Entry 2NUI (X-ray diffraction, 1.10 A resolution); this record covers chain A.

# Chain A
Name: Ribonuclease pancreatic
Notes: EC 3.1.27.5
UniProtKB: P61823 (RNAS1_BOVIN); residues 1-124 here correspond to UniProt positions 27-150 (UniProt number = residue number + 26)
Chain sequence (124 residues; each row starts with the number of its first residue):
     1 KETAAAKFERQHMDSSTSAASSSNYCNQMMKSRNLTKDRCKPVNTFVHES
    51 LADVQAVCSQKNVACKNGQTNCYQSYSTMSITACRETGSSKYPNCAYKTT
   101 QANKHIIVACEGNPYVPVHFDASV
Sequence notes: engineered mutation Ala83 (Asp109 in P61823)
Disulfides: Cys26-Cys84, Cys40-Cys95, Cys58-Cys110, Cys65-Cys72
Swiss-Prot annotation at these positions:
  - active site: His12 (Proton acceptor), His119 (Proton donor)
  - binding site (substrate): Lys7, Arg10, Lys41 to Thr45, Lys66, Arg85
  - glycosylation: Lys1 (N-linked (Glc) (glycation) lysine), Lys7 (N-linked (Glc) (glycation) lysine), Asn34 (N-linked (GlcNAc...) asparagine), Lys37 (N-linked (Glc) (glycation) lysine), Lys41 (N-linked (Glc) (glycation) lysine)

# Summary
From UniProt: active-site residues His12 and His119 and 9 substrate-binding residues.
Chain A is Ribonuclease pancreatic; the structure, X-ray Structure of synthetic [D83A]RNase A, was determined
by X-ray diffraction, deposited together with 2E3W.
